3I7O - chains A and B; structure by X-ray diffraction, 2.80 A resolution.

== Chain A ==
Protein: DNA damage-binding protein 1
Organism: Homo sapiens
UniProt: Q16531 (DDB1_HUMAN); residues 1-1140 here = UniProt positions 1-1140
Sequence (1143 residues; row label = number of the first residue in the row; numbers below 1 keep their minus sign (Gly-2 is residue -2)):
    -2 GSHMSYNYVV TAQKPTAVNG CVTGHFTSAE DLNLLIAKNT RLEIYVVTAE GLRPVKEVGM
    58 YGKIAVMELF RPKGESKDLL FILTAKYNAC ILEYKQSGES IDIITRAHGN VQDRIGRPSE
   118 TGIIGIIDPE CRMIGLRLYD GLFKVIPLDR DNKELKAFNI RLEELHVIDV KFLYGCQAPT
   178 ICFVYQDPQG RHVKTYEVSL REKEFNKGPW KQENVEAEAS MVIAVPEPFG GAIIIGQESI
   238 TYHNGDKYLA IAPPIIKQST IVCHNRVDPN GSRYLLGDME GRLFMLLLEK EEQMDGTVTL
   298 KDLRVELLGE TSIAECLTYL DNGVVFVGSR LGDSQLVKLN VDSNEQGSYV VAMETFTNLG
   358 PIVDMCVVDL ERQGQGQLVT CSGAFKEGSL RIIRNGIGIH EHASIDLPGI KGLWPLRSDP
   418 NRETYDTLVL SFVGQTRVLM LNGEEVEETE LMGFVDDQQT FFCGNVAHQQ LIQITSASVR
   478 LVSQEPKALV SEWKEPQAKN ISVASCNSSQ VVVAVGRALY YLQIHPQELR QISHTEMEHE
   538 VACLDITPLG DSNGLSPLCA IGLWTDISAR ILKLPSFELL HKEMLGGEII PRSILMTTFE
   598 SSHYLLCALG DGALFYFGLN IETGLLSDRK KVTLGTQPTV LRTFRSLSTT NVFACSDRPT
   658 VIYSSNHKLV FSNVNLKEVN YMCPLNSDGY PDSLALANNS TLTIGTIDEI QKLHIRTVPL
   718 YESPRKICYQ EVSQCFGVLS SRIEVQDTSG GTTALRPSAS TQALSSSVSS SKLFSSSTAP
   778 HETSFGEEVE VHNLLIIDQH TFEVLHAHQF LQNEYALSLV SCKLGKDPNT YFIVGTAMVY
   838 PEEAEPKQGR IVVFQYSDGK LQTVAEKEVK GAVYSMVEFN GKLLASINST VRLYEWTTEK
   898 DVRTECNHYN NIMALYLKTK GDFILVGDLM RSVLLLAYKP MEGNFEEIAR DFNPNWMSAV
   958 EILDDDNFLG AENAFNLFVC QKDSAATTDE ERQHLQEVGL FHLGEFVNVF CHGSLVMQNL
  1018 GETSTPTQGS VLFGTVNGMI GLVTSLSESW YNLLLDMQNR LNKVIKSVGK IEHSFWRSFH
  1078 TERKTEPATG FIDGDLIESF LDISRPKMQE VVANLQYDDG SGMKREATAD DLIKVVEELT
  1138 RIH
Not modelled in the structure: -2 to 0, 774-782, 1016-1022, 1112-1121
Sequence notes: expression tag (-2 to 0)
Cystine bridges: Cys18-Cys313
Swiss-Prot annotation at these positions:
  - modified residue: Ser2 (N-acetylserine), Lys1067 (N6-acetyllysine), Thr1125 (Phosphothreonine)
  - cross-link: Lys1121 (Glycyl lysine isopeptide (Lys-Gly) (interchain with G-Cter in SUMO2))
  - natural variant: Asp184 to Gln186 (deletion: In WHIKERS), Arg188 (R188Q: In WHIKERS; R188W: In WHIKERS), Glu213 (E213K: In WHIKERS), Phe429 (F429V: In WHIKERS)
  - mutagenesis: Tyr316 to Asn319 (Impairs interaction with DDA1), Glu537 (E537A: Slightly impairs interaction with CUL4A), Trp561 (W561A: Strongly impairs interaction with CUL4A), Glu840 to Glu842 (Impairs interaction with AMBRA1, DTL, DET1, DCAF1, DCAF5, DCAF11 and DCAF8), Met910 to Tyr913 (Impairs interaction with AMBRA1, DTL and DCAF5), Trp953 (W953A: Impairs interaction with AMBRA1, ERCC8, DCAF5 and DCAF11)
From the paper describing this entry:
  - mutagenesis - A381E/F382D: decreased binding to SV5-V
  - mutagenesis - A381E/F382D: unchanged binding to Trpc4AP

== Chain B ==
Protein: IQ motif and WD repeat-containing protein 1
UniProt: Q58WW2 (IQWD1_HUMAN); residues 9-21 here = UniProt positions 9-21
Sequence (13 residues; row label = number of the first residue in the row):
     9 HLLWDVRKRS LGL

== Interface between chain A and chain B ==
Residue-residue contacts (31; chain A residue first):
  Arg327(A) - Leu19(B)  hydrogen bond (side chain-backbone)
  Arg327(A) - Gly20(B)
  Arg327(A) - Leu21(B)
  Leu328(A) - Leu19(B)
  Pro358(A) - Leu19(B)  hydrophobic
  Val360(A) - Ser18(B)
  Arg722(A) - Arg15(B)
  Glu787(A) - Trp12(B)
  Glu787(A) - Arg15(B)  salt bridge
  His789(A) - Arg15(B)
  Tyr812(A) - Trp12(B)
  Tyr812(A) - Arg15(B)
  Leu814(A) - Leu11(B)  hydrophobic
  Leu814(A) - Arg15(B)
  Ala834(A) - Leu11(B)  hydrophobic
  Val836(A) - Leu11(B)  hydrophobic
  Val836(A) - Trp12(B)
  Tyr837(A) - His9(B)  hydrogen bond (backbone-side chain)
  Pro838(A) - His9(B)
  Glu839(A) - His9(B)
  Glu840(A) - His9(B)  hydrogen bond (backbone-side chain)
  Ala841(A) - His9(B)  hydrogen bond (backbone-side chain)
  Pro843(A) - Leu11(B)  hydrophobic
  Tyr871(A) - Leu11(B)  hydrophobic
  Met910(A) - Leu10(B)  hydrophobic
  Asn970(A) - Arg17(B)
  Phe1003(A) - Arg17(B)
  Asn1005(A) - Ser18(B)  hydrogen bond (side chain-backbone)
  Val1033(A) - Arg17(B)
  Val1033(A) - Ser18(B)
  Val1033(A) - Gly20(B)
Also at the interface, not in a pair above, chain A (29 interface residues in all): Ala381, Glu842, Ala869, Leu912, Tyr913, Leu926
Also at the interface, not in a pair above, chain B (11 interface residues in all): Val14

== Summary ==
29 residues of chain A face 11 of chain B across their interface; the contacts include 5 hydrogen bonds and 1
salt bridge. Polar contacts include Glu787(A)-Arg15(B), Arg327(A)-Leu19(B) and Tyr837(A)-His9(B). From the
paper: A381E/F382D of chain A reduce binding to SV5-V; A381E/F382D of chain A leave binding to Trpc4AP
unchanged.
Chain A is DNA damage-binding protein 1 (Homo sapiens) and chain B is IQ motif and WD repeat-containing
protein 1; the structure, Crystal Structure of DDB1 in Complex with the H-Box Motif of IQWD1, was determined
by X-ray diffraction (same publication as 3I7H, 3I7K, 3I7L, 3I7N, 3I7P, 3I89, 3I8C and 3I8E).
